PDB entry 4J1A | X-ray diffraction, 1.79 A resolution | chain A

Chain A:
Molecule: Lysozyme C
Organism: Gallus gallus
Notes: EC 3.2.1.17
Reference sequence: P00698 (LYSC_CHICK); residues 1-129 here correspond to UniProt positions 19-147 (UniProt number = residue number + 18)
Sequence (129 residues; each row starts with the number of its first residue):
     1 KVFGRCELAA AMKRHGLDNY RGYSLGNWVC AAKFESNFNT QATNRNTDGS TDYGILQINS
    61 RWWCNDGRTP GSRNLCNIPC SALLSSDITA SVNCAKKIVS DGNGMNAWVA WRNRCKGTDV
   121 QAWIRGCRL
Cystine bridges: Cys6-Cys127, Cys30-Cys115, Cys64-Cys80, Cys76-Cys94
Ion coordination: ruthenium ion: Arg14, His15, Asp87; Na+: Ser60, Cys64, Ser72, Arg73
Swiss-Prot annotation at these positions:
  - active site: Glu35, Asp52
  - binding site (substrate): Asp101

Summary:
Arg14, His15 and Asp87 form the ruthenium ion site. The Na+ site is built by Ser60, Cys64, Ser72 and Arg73.
UniProt lists active-site residues Glu35 and Asp52 and substrate-binding residue Asp101.
Chain A is Lysozyme C (Gallus gallus); the structure, X-ray structure of the adduct between hen egg white
lysozyme and AziRu (green crystal), was determined by X-ray diffraction together with 4J1B from the same
study.
